PDB entry 8C20 | electron microscopy, 3.50 A resolution | chains B and C of the 4 polymer chains in the assembly

# Chain B (and C)
Protein: 5-hydroxytryptamine receptor 3A
Source organism: Mus musculus
Notes: chain C of this document is another copy of the same molecule, construct and numbering; everything in this record applies to it too
UniProtKB: P23979 (5HT3A_MOUSE); the construct has insertions or renumbered stretches relative to UniProt, so the offset changes along the chain: 6-276 = UniProt 32-302; 278-462 = UniProt 303-487
Amino-acid sequence (538 residues; numbered -75 to 462; the number before each row is that of its first residue; numbers below 1 keep their minus sign (Met-75 is residue -75)):
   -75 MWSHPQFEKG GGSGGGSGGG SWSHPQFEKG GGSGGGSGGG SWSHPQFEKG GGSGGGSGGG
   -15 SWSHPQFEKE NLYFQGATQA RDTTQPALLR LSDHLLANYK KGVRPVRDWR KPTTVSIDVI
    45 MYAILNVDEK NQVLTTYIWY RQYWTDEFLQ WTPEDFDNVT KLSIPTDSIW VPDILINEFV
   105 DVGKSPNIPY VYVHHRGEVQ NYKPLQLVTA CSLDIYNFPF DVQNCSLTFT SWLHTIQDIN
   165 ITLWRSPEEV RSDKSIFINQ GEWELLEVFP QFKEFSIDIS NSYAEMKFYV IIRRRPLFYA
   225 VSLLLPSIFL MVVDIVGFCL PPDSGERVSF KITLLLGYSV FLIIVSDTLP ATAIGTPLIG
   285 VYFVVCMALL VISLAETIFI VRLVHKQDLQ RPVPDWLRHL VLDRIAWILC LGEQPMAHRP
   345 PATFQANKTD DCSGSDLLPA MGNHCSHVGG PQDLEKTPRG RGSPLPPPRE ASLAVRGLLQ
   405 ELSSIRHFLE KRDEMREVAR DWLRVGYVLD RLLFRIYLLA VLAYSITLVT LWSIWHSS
Disordered / not traced: -75 to 10, 83-84, 107-111, 311-314, 334-420 (chain C: -75 to 10, 29-31, 34-38, 69-70, 97-99, 155-157, 161-163, 201-206, 334-419)
Construct notes: initiating methionine (-75); expression tag (-74 to 5); insertion (277); conflict Ser461 (Tyr486 in P23979)
Cystine bridges: Cys135-Cys149
Residues lining bound ligands: serotonin (SRO): Asn101, Thr154, Ser155, Trp156, Phe199, Tyr207

# Interface between chain B and chain C
Residue-residue contacts (29; chain B residue first):
  Phe222(B) - Leu266(C)  hydrophobic
  Phe222(B) - Ser270(C)
  Phe222(B) - Thr276(C)
  Val225(B) - Ser263(C)
  Val225(B) - Met291(C)
  Ser226(B) - Ser263(C)  hydrogen bond (backbone-side chain)
  Ser226(B) - Ile267(C)
  Leu229(B) - Val295(C)  hydrophobic
  Pro230(B) - Leu260(C)  hydrophobic
  Pro230(B) - Ser263(C)
  Phe233(B) - Leu259(C)  hydrophobic
  Phe233(B) - Val295(C)  hydrophobic
  Phe233(B) - Leu298(C)  hydrophobic
  Leu234(B) - Ile256(C)  hydrophobic
  Leu234(B) - Leu260(C)  hydrophobic
  Val237(B) - Ile256(C)  hydrophobic
  Cys243(B) - Arg306(C)
  Cys243(B) - His309(C)  hydrogen bond (backbone-side chain)
  Leu244(B) - Asp247(C)
  Leu244(B) - Val305(C)  hydrophobic
  Leu244(B) - Val308(C)  hydrophobic
  Leu244(B) - His309(C)
  Phe254(B) - Gly249(C)
  Thr257(B) - Ser253(C)  hydrogen bond
  Thr257(B) - Thr257(C)
  Leu258(B) - Ile256(C)  hydrophobic
  Gly261(B) - Leu260(C)
  Phe265(B) - Leu260(C)  hydrophobic
  Thr272(B) - Ile267(C)
Interface residues without a listed pair, chain B (22 interface residues in all): Glu186, Val236, Val240, Glu250, Tyr262, Ile268
Interface residues without a listed pair, chain C (24 interface residues in all): Val252, Val264, Ala277, Ile302, Lys310

# In short
The interface between chain B and chain C involves 22 residues on one side and 24 on the other; the contacts
include 3 hydrogen bonds. Among the polar pairs are Ser226(B)-Ser263(C), Cys243(B)-His309(C) and
Thr257(B)-Ser253(C). Ligands of chain B: serotonin.
Both chains are 5-hydroxytryptamine receptor 3A (Mus musculus). Entry 8C20 (Tetrameric 5-HT3aR in Salipro
(holo state, symmetric)) was determined by electron microscopy (same publication as 8C1W, 8C1Z and 8C21).
